Entry 5XH7 (X-ray diffraction, 2.00 A resolution); this record covers chains A and B of the 4 polymer chains in the assembly.

Chain A:
Protein: CRISPR-associated endonuclease Cpf1
From: Acidaminococcus sp. (strain BV3L6)
Notes: EC 3.1.-.-
UniProtKB: U2UMQ6 (CPF1_ACISB); residue numbers follow UniProt; this construct covers 1-1307
Sequence (1310 residues; numbered -2 to 1307; the number before each row is that of its first residue; numbers below 1 keep their minus sign (Gly-2 is residue -2)):
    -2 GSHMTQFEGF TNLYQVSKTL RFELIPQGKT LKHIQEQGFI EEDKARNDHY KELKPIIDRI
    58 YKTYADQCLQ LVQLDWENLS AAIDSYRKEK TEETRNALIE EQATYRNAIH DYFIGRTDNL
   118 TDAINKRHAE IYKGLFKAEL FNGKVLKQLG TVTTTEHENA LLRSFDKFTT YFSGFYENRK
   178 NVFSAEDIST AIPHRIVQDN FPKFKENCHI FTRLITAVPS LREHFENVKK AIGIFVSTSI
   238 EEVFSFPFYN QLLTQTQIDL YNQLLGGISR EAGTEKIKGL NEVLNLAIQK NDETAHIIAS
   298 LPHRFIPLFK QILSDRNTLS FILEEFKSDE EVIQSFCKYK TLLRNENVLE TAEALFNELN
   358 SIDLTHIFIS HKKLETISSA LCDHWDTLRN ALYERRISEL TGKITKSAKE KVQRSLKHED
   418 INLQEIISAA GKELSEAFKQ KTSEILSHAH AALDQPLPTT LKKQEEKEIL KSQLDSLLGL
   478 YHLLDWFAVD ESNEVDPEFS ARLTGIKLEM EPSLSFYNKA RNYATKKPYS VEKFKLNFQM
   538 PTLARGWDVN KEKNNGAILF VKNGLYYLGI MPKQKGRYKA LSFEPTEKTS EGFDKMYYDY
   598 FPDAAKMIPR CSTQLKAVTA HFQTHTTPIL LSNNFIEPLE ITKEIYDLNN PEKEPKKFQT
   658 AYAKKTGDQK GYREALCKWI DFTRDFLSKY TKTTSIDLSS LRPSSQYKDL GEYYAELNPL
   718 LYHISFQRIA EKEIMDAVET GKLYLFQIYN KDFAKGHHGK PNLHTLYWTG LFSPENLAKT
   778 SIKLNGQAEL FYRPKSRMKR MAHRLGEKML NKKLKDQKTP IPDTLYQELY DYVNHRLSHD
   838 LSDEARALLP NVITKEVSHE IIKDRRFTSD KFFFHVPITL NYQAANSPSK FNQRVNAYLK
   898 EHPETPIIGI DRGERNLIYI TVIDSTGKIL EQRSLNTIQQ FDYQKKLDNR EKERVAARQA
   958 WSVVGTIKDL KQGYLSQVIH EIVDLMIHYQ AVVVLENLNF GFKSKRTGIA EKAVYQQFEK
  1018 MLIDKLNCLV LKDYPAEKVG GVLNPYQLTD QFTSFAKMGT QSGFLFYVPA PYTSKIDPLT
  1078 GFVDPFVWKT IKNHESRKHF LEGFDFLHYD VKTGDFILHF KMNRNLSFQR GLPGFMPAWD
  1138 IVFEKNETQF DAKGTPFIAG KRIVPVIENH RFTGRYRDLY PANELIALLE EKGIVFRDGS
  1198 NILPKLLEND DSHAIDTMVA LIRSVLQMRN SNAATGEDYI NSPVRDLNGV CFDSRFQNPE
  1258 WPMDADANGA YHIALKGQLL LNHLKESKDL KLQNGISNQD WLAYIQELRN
Not modelled in the structure: -2 to 0, 796-797, 998-1009, 1163-1172
Construct notes: expression tag (-2 to 0); engineered mutation Arg542 (Ser in U2UMQ6), Arg607 (Lys in U2UMQ6)
Bound ions: Na+: Lys757 (shared with A-4(B) of chain B)
UniProt features mapped onto this chain:
  - DNA-binding region (Target DNA): Lys780 to Gly783, Arg951 to Lys968, Ser1051 to Ala1053
  - region: Met1 to Gly35 (WED-I (OBD-I)), Gln941 to Ala957 (Bridge helix)
  - active site: His800 (For pre-crRNA processing), Lys809 (For pre-crRNA processing), Lys860 (For pre-crRNA processing), Asp908 (For DNase activity of RuvC domain), Glu993 (For DNase activity of RuvC domain), Arg1226 (For DNase activity of nuclease domain), Asp1263 (For DNase activity of RuvC domain)
  - binding site (crRNA): Tyr47 to Lys51, Asn175, Arg176, Lys307 to Leu310, Lys752 to His761, Met806 to Asn808
  - site: Arg18 (Binds crRNA), Thr167 (Binds PAM on target DNA), Arg192 (Binds crRNA), Trp382 (Binds crRNA-target DNA heteroduplex), Lys548 (Binds PAM on target DNA), His872 (Binds crRNA), Gln1014 (Binds target DNA)
  - mutagenesis: Thr167 (T167A: Wild-type to slightly improved guided indel formation), Arg176 (R176A: Decreased guided indel formation), Arg192 (R192A: Decreased guided indel formation), Trp382 (W382A: Nearly complete loss of guided indel formation), Lys548 (K548A: Decreased guided indel formation), Met604 (M604A: Decreased guided indel formation), Lys780 (K780A: Nearly complete loss of guided indel formation), Gly783 (G783P: Complete loss of guided indel formation), Asp908 (D908A: No longer provides resistance to plasmids or phage in E.coli; D908P: Complete loss of guided indel formation; neither DNA strand is cleaved in vitro), Arg951 (R951A: Nearly complete loss of guided indel formation), Arg955 (R955A: Partial loss of guided indel formation), Trp958 (W958A: Partial loss of guided indel formation), 5 further mutagenesis entries in UniProt
Reported in the primary citation:
  - mutagenesis - S542R/K607R: increased catalytic activity on TYCV
  - binding site for Non-target DNA strand: Lys548, Arg607
  - binding site for Target DNA strand: Arg542, Lys548, Asn552, Arg607
  - specificity-determining residues: Arg542
  - contacts within the chain: Thr539-Asn552 (hydrogen bond)
  - mutagenesis - S542R/K548V/N552R: increased catalytic activity on TATV

Chain B:
Molecule: crRNA
Sequence (43 nucleotides; each row starts with the number of its first residue; numbers below 1 keep their minus sign (A-19 is residue -19)):
   -19 AAUUUCUACU CUUGUAGAUG GAAAUUAGGU GCGCUUGGCA ACC
Not modelled in the structure: 21-23
Bound ions: Na+ site 1: A-4 (shared with Lys757(A) of chain A); Na+ site 2: U10, G11; Na+ site 3: U16, G17

Interface between chain A and chain B:
Residue-residue contacts (140):
  Ser14(A) - G0(B)  base contact
  Lys15(A) - G0(B)  salt bridge to the phosphate
  Thr16(A) - G0(B)  hydrogen bond to the base
  Thr16(A) - G1(B)  hydrogen bond to the sugar
  Arg18(A) - U-16(B)  hydrogen bond to the base
  Arg18(A) - U-15(B)  base contact
  Arg18(A) - G1(B)  salt bridge to the phosphate
  Phe19(A) - U-16(B)  sugar contact
  Glu20(A) - U-16(B)  sugar contact
  Tyr47(A) - A3(B)  hydrogen bond to the phosphate
  Tyr47(A) - A4(B)  hydrogen bond to the phosphate
  Lys51(A) - A4(B)  phosphate contact
  Lys51(A) - U5(B)  salt bridge to the phosphate
  Asn175(A) - A3(B)  hydrogen bond to the sugar
  Asn175(A) - A4(B)  hydrogen bond to the sugar
  Arg176(A) - A4(B)  hydrogen bond to the sugar
  Arg176(A) - U5(B)  salt bridge to the phosphate
  Arg192(A) - U6(B)  hydrogen bond to the sugar
  Arg192(A) - A7(B)  salt bridge to the phosphate
  Ala269(A) - C14(B)  sugar contact
  Gly270(A) - C14(B)  hydrogen bond to the sugar
  Gly270(A) - U15(B)  phosphate contact
  Thr271(A) - U15(B)  sugar contact
  Glu272(A) - U15(B)  sugar contact
  Lys273(A) - U15(B)  hydrogen bond to the sugar
  Lys275(A) - U16(B)  sugar contact
  Leu283(A) - U16(B)  sugar contact
  Leu283(A) - G17(B)  sugar contact
  Gln286(A) - G17(B)  hydrogen bond to the sugar
  Gln286(A) - G18(B)  sugar contact
  Phe306(A) - A7(B)  phosphate contact
  Phe306(A) - G8(B)  phosphate contact
  Lys307(A) - U6(B)  salt bridge to the phosphate
  Lys307(A) - A7(B)  hydrogen bond to the phosphate
  Gln308(A) - U6(B)  phosphate contact
  Ile309(A) - U5(B)  sugar contact
  Ile309(A) - U6(B)  sugar contact
  Leu310(A) - U5(B)  sugar contact
  Leu310(A) - U6(B)  hydrogen bond to the phosphate
  Arg313(A) - A7(B)  salt bridge to the phosphate
  Lys369(A) - U16(B)  salt bridge to the phosphate
  Lys369(A) - G17(B)  phosphate contact
  Glu372(A) - C19(B)  base contact
  Trp382(A) - C19(B)  base contact
  Arg386(A) - A20(B)  salt bridge to the phosphate
  Lys414(A) - G18(B)  salt bridge to the phosphate
  Lys414(A) - C19(B)  salt bridge to the phosphate
  His479(A) - C14(B)  salt bridge to the phosphate
  Leu511(A) - G13(B)  sugar contact
  Leu511(A) - C14(B)  sugar contact
  Tyr514(A) - C12(B)  sugar contact
  Tyr514(A) - G13(B)  sugar contact
  Asn515(A) - G13(B)  hydrogen bond to the sugar
  Arg518(A) - C12(B)  hydrogen bond to the sugar
  Arg518(A) - G13(B)  hydrogen bond to the sugar
  Lys530(A) - A2(B)  salt bridge to the phosphate
  Tyr746(A) - U-16(B)  phosphate contact
  Asn747(A) - U-16(B)  phosphate contact
  Lys748(A) - U-17(B)  hydrogen bond to the base
  Lys748(A) - U-16(B)  hydrogen bond to the phosphate
  Ala751(A) - G-6(B)  phosphate contact
  Lys752(A) - G-6(B)  phosphate contact
  Gly753(A) - G-6(B)  hydrogen bond to the phosphate
  His754(A) - G-6(B)  phosphate contact
  His754(A) - U-5(B)  salt bridge to the phosphate
  His755(A) - U-8(B)  hydrogen bond to the base
  His755(A) - G-6(B)  sugar contact
  His755(A) - U-5(B)  salt bridge to the phosphate
  Gly756(A) - U-5(B)  hydrogen bond to the phosphate
  Gly756(A) - A-4(B)  phosphate contact
  Lys757(A) - A-4(B)  hydrogen bond to the phosphate
  Lys757(A) - G-3(B)  salt bridge to the phosphate
  Asn759(A) - U-16(B)  hydrogen bond to the base
  Asn759(A) - U-15(B)  base contact
  Asn759(A) - A-2(B)  hydrogen bond to the base
  Asn759(A) - U-1(B)  base contact
  Leu760(A) - A-2(B)  phosphate contact
  Leu760(A) - U-1(B)  hydrogen bond to the base
  His761(A) - U-1(B)  stacking on the base
  His761(A) - G0(B)  salt bridge to the phosphate
  Gln784(A) - G1(B)  base contact
  Glu786(A) - A2(B)  hydrogen bond to the sugar
  Phe788(A) - A2(B)  sugar contact
  Arg790(A) - U-15(B)  salt bridge to the phosphate
  His800(A) - A-19(B)  hydrogen bond to the phosphate
  Met806(A) - A-19(B)  base contact
  Leu807(A) - A-19(B)  hydrogen bond to the base
  Asn808(A) - A-19(B)  hydrogen bond to the base
  Asn808(A) - U-10(B)  sugar contact
  Asn808(A) - C-9(B)  hydrogen bond to the phosphate
  Lys809(A) - C-11(B)  sugar contact
  Lys809(A) - U-10(B)  hydrogen bond to the phosphate
  Lys810(A) - C-11(B)  hydrogen bond to the phosphate
  Lys810(A) - U-10(B)  salt bridge to the phosphate
  Gln814(A) - C-9(B)  phosphate contact
  Tyr823(A) - A-19(B)  base contact
  Lys852(A) - A-19(B)  base contact
  Lys852(A) - U-10(B)  sugar contact
  Lys852(A) - C-9(B)  salt bridge to the phosphate
  Lys852(A) - U-8(B)  salt bridge to the phosphate
  His856(A) - A-18(B)  base contact
  His856(A) - U-7(B)  stacking on the base
  Ile858(A) - A-19(B)  sugar contact
  Ile858(A) - A-18(B)  sugar contact
  Ile859(A) - A-18(B)  sugar contact
  Lys860(A) - A-19(B)  sugar contact
  Lys860(A) - A-18(B)  phosphate contact
  Arg862(A) - A-18(B)  phosphate contact
  Arg862(A) - U-17(B)  salt bridge to the phosphate
  Arg863(A) - U-17(B)  salt bridge to the phosphate
  Arg863(A) - U-15(B)  phosphate contact
  Arg863(A) - C-14(B)  salt bridge to the phosphate
  Phe864(A) - C-14(B)  phosphate contact
  Phe870(A) - U-16(B)  phosphate contact
  Phe870(A) - U-15(B)  phosphate contact
  His872(A) - G1(B)  hydrogen bond to the sugar
  His872(A) - A2(B)  phosphate contact
  Pro874(A) - G0(B)  base contact
  Phe938(A) - A-12(B)  phosphate contact
  Phe938(A) - C-11(B)  phosphate contact
  Tyr940(A) - U-13(B)  hydrogen bond to the sugar
  Tyr940(A) - A-12(B)  hydrogen bond to the sugar
  Lys943(A) - A-12(B)  phosphate contact
  Val952(A) - U10(B)  sugar contact
  Val952(A) - G11(B)  sugar contact
  Arg955(A) - G9(B)  base contact
  Arg955(A) - U10(B)  hydrogen bond to the base
  Arg955(A) - G11(B)  sugar contact
  Gln956(A) - G11(B)  hydrogen bond to the phosphate
  Gln956(A) - C12(B)  hydrogen bond to the phosphate
  Asp966(A) - C-14(B)  hydrogen bond to the sugar
  Asp966(A) - U-13(B)  sugar contact
  Leu967(A) - U-13(B)  phosphate contact
  Gly970(A) - U-13(B)  sugar contact
  Ser973(A) - G-3(B)  hydrogen bond to the base
  Ser973(A) - A-2(B)  sugar contact
  His977(A) - G-3(B)  hydrogen bond to the phosphate
  Lys1022(A) - U-1(B)  salt bridge to the phosphate
  Lys1029(A) - G-3(B)  salt bridge to the phosphate
  Lys1029(A) - A-2(B)  salt bridge to the phosphate
Also at the interface, not in a pair above, chain A (99 interface residues in all): Asp55, Gly171, Phe172, Thr187, Asn288, Ser311, Leu475, Met798, Ile850, Ser855, Asp861, Glu948, Tyr971, Gln974

Summary:
99 residues of chain A face 40 of chain B across their interface, with 42 hydrogen bonds, 27 salt bridges and
2 aromatic stacking contacts. Polar pairs include Thr16(A)-G0(B), Arg18(A)-U-16(B) and Lys748(A)-U-17(B). From
the paper: a binding site for Target DNA strand at Arg542(A), Lys548(A) and Asn552(A) among others;
S542R/K607R of chain A increase catalytic activity on TYCV.
Here chain A is CRISPR-associated endonuclease Cpf1 (Acidaminococcus sp. (strain BV3L6)) and chain B is crRNA.
Entry 5XH7 (Crystal structure of the Acidaminococcus sp. BV3L6 Cpf1 RR variant in complex with crRNA and
target ...) was determined by X-ray diffraction (same publication as 5XH6).
